Entry 4LUW (X-ray diffraction, 2.25 A resolution); this record covers chains A and B.

== Chain A (and B) ==
Name: Nitric oxide synthase, endothelial
Organism: Bos taurus
Notes: EC 1.14.13.39; chain B of this document is another copy of the same molecule, construct and numbering; everything in this record applies to it too
Reference sequence: P29473 (NOS3_BOVIN); numbering as in UniProt (aligned over 41-482)
Chain sequence (442 residues; row label = number of the first residue in the row):
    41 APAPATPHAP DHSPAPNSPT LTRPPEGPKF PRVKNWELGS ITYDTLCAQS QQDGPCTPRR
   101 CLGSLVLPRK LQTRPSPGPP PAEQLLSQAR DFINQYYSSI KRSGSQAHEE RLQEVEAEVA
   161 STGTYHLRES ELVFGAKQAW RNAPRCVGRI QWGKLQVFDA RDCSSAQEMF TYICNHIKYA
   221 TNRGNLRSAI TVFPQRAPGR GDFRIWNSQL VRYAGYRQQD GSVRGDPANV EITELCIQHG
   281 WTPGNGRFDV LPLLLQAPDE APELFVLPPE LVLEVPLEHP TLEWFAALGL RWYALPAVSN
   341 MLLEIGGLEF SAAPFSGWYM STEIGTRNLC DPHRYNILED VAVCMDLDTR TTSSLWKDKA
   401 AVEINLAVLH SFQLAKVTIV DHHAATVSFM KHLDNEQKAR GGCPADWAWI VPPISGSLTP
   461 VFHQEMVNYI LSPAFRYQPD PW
Disordered / not traced: 41-66, 110-120 (chain B: 41-68, 111-120)
Sequence notes: conflict R100 (Cys in P29473)
Modified positions: C384 (s-(dimethylarsenic)cysteine; CAS)
Bound ions: Zn2+: C96, C101 (shared with C96(B), C101(B) of chain B); heme Fe near C186 (its only coordinating residue here)
Residues lining bound ligands:
  - tetrahydrobiopterin (H4B), molecule 1: W76, W447, F462, H463, Q464, E465
  - tetrahydrobiopterin (H4B), molecule 2: S104, V106, R367, A448, W449
  - heme (HEM): W180, A183, R185, C186, V187, G188, Q191, L195, S228, M341, F355, S356, G357, W358, Y359, M360, E363, V420, W449, F475, Y477
  - QJ8 (6-({[(3R,5S)-5-{[(6-amino-4-methylpyridin-2-yl)methoxy]methyl}pyrrolidin-3-yl]oxy}methyl)-4-methylpyridin-2-amine): S248, Q249, P336, V338, N340, F355, S356, G357, W358, Y359, M360, E363, W449, Y477, Q478, D480
Curated features (UniProtKB/Swiss-Prot):
  - binding site (Zn(2+)): C96, C101
  - binding site ((6R)-L-erythro-5,6,7,8-tetrahydrobiopterin): S104, A448, W449, F462
  - binding site (heme b): C186, Y477
  - binding site (L-arginine): Q249, W358, Y359, E363, N368
  - modified residue: S116 (Phosphoserine)
What the authors report for this chain:
  - binding site for heme: Y477

== Chain A / chain B interface ==
Residue-residue contacts (127):
  G67(A) - R109(B)
  P68(A) - R109(B)  hydrogen bond (backbone-side chain)
  F70(A) - R109(B)  hydrogen bond (backbone-side chain)
  P71(A) - L102(B)  hydrophobic
  R72(A) - L105(B)
  R72(A) - R109(B)
  W76(A) - V106(B)
  W76(A) - L107(B)  hydrophobic
  W76(A) - H373(B)  hydrogen bond (backbone-side chain)
  E77(A) - P372(B)
  E77(A) - H373(B)
  Y83(A) - R109(B)
  C87(A) - R99(B)  hydrogen bond (backbone-side chain)
  A88(A) - R99(B)
  S90(A) - R99(B)  hydrogen bond (backbone-side chain)
  D93(A) - P98(B)
  G94(A) - P98(B)  hydrogen bond (backbone-backbone)
  C96(A) - C96(B)  hydrophobic
  C96(A) - T97(B)
  C96(A) - P98(B)
  C96(A) - C101(B)  hydrophobic
  T97(A) - C96(B)
  P98(A) - D93(B)
  P98(A) - G94(B)  hydrogen bond (backbone-backbone)
  P98(A) - C96(B)
  R99(A) - D93(B)
  R99(A) - Y469(B)
  R100(A) - V467(B)
  R100(A) - N468(B)
  C101(A) - C96(B)  hydrophobic
  C101(A) - C101(B)  hydrophobic
  C101(A) - V467(B)
  C101(A) - N468(B)  hydrogen bond (backbone-backbone)
  L102(A) - P71(B)  hydrophobic
  L102(A) - V467(B)  hydrophobic
  S104(A) - W447(B)
  S104(A) - E465(B)
  S104(A) - M466(B)  hydrogen bond (side chain-backbone)
  L105(A) - R72(B)
  L105(A) - E465(B)
  V106(A) - W76(B)
  V106(A) - E465(B)  hydrogen bond (backbone-side chain)
  R109(A) - R72(B)
  T366(A) - S457(B)
  R367(A) - S457(B)
  R367(A) - F462(B)
  R367(A) - H463(B)
  D371(A) - H463(B)  salt bridge
  P372(A) - E77(B)
  H373(A) - W76(B)
  H373(A) - E77(B)
  H373(A) - H463(B)
  L378(A) - L458(B)  hydrophobic
  T392(A) - D421(B)  hydrogen bond
  T392(A) - H423(B)
  T392(A) - A424(B)
  S393(A) - L406(B)
  S393(A) - L409(B)
  S393(A) - Q413(B)
  S393(A) - D421(B)  hydrogen bond (backbone-side chain)
  S394(A) - L406(B)
  L395(A) - V402(B)
  L395(A) - N405(B)
  L395(A) - L406(B)
  L395(A) - L409(B)  hydrophobic
  L395(A) - H422(B)
  K397(A) - H423(B)
  K397(A) - L458(B)
  D398(A) - V402(B)
  D398(A) - H422(B)  salt bridge
  D398(A) - H423(B)  salt bridge
  D398(A) - I454(B)
  D398(A) - S455(B)  hydrogen bond
  K399(A) - V402(B)
  A401(A) - L458(B)  hydrophobic
  V402(A) - L395(B)
  V402(A) - K399(B)
  E403(A) - K399(B)
  N405(A) - L395(B)
  L406(A) - S393(B)
  L406(A) - S394(B)
  L406(A) - L395(B)
  L406(A) - K399(B)
  L409(A) - L395(B)  hydrophobic
  Q413(A) - S393(B)  hydrogen bond
  D421(A) - T392(B)  hydrogen bond
  D421(A) - S393(B)  hydrogen bond (side chain-backbone)
  H422(A) - L395(B)
  H422(A) - D398(B)  salt bridge
  H423(A) - T392(B)
  H423(A) - K397(B)
  H423(A) - D398(B)  salt bridge
  W447(A) - S104(B)
  W447(A) - A448(B)  hydrophobic
  A448(A) - W447(B)  hydrophobic
  P453(A) - S455(B)
  P453(A) - G456(B)  hydrogen bond (backbone-backbone)
  P453(A) - S457(B)  hydrogen bond (backbone-backbone)
  I454(A) - S455(B)
  S455(A) - D398(B)  hydrogen bond
  S455(A) - P453(B)
  S455(A) - S455(B)
  G456(A) - P453(B)  hydrogen bond (backbone-backbone)
  S457(A) - T366(B)
  S457(A) - R367(B)
  S457(A) - P453(B)  hydrogen bond (backbone-backbone)
  L458(A) - T366(B)
  L458(A) - K397(B)
  L458(A) - D398(B)
  L458(A) - A401(B)  hydrophobic
  F462(A) - R367(B)
  F462(A) - P453(B)  hydrophobic
  H463(A) - R367(B)
  H463(A) - D371(B)  salt bridge
  H463(A) - H373(B)
  E465(A) - S104(B)
  E465(A) - L105(B)
  E465(A) - V106(B)  hydrogen bond (side chain-backbone)
  M466(A) - S104(B)  hydrogen bond (backbone-side chain)
  M466(A) - L105(B)
  V467(A) - R100(B)
  V467(A) - C101(B)
  V467(A) - L102(B)  hydrophobic
  N468(A) - R100(B)
  N468(A) - C101(B)  hydrogen bond (backbone-backbone)
  Y469(A) - R99(B)
  Y469(A) - R100(B)
Other interface residues (no listed pair), chain A (67 interface residues in all): Q92, G103, L107, C370, A424
Other interface residues (no listed pair), chain B (64 interface residues in all): K69, F70, C87, S90, Q92, G103, C370, L378, E403

== In short ==
Chain A and chain B form an interface of 67 and 64 residues respectively, with 24 hydrogen bonds and 6 salt
bridges. Polar pairs include D371(A)-H463(B), D398(A)-H422(B) and D398(A)-H423(B). Ligands of chain A: heme,
tetrahydrobiopterin and compound QJ8. From the paper: a binding site for heme at Y477(A).
Chain A and chain B are both Nitric oxide synthase, endothelial (Bos taurus); the structure, Structure of
bovine endothelial nitric oxide synthase heme domain in complex with
6-((((3R,5S)-5-(((6-amino-4-methylpyridin-2-yl)methoxy)methyl)pyrrolidin-3-yl)oxy)methyl)-4-methylpyridin-2-amine,
was determined by X-ray diffraction, deposited together with 4LUX, 4LWA and 4LWB.
